Entry 4CNM (X-ray diffraction, 1.75 A resolution); this record covers chain A.

[Chain A]
Protein: Trophoblast glycoprotein
From: Homo sapiens
Notes: fragment: extracellular domain, residues 60-345
UniProtKB: Q13641 (TPBG_HUMAN); numbering as in UniProt (aligned over 60-345)
Amino-acid sequence (299 residues; each row starts with the number of its first residue):
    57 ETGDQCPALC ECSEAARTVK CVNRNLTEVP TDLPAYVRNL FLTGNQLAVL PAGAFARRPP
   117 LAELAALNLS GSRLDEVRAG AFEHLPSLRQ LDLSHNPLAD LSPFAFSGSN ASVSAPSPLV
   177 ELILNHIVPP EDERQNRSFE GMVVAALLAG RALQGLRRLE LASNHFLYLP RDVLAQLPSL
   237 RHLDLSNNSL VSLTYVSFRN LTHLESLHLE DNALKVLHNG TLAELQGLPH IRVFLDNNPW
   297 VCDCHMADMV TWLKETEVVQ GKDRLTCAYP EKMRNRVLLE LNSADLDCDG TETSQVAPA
Disordered / not traced: 167-171, 345-355
Construct notes: expression tag (57-59, 346-355)
Disulfides: C62-C68, C66-C77, C298-C323, C300-C344
Covalent attachments: N-acetylglucosamine (NAG) linked to N81, N124, N243, N256, N275
Swiss-Prot annotation at these positions:
  - glycosylation (N-linked (GlcNAc...) asparagine): N81, N124, N275
  - mutagenesis: K76 (K76A: Strongly reduces Wnt inhibitory function), F97 (F97T: Strongly reduces Wnt inhibitory function), N124 (N124Q: Impaired trafficking to the cell surface), R214 (R214E: Impaired trafficking to the cell surface), Y325 (Y325A: Reduces Wnt inhibitory function)
Reported in the primary citation:
  - conformationally variable residues (order/disorder transition): P185 to S194
  - post-translational modification sites: N81, N124, N243, N256, N275
  - contacts within the chain: K76-F97, F97-N124
  - mutagenesis - N124Q, R214E: abolished expression
  - mutagenesis - N124Q: decreased localization
  - mutagenesis - T74V: unchanged signaling
  - mutagenesis - Y325A: abolished signaling in response to Wnt3a
  - mutagenesis - Y325A: unchanged expression
  - mutagenesis - F97T, N124Q: decreased signaling in response to Wnt-inhibitory function
  - mutagenesis - K76A: decreased signaling in response to Wnt signaling
  - mutagenesis - N95A: unchanged signaling in response to Wnt-inhibitory function

[In short]
N-acetylglucosamine is covalently linked to N81, N124, N243, N256 and N275. UniProt lists 5 mutagenesis sites.
The paper reports that N124Q and R214E abolish expression; modification sites N81, N124 and N243 among others;
7 substitutions were tested in all.
Chain A is Trophoblast glycoprotein (Homo sapiens); the structure, Crystal structure of human 5T4
(Wnt-activated inhibitory factor 1, Trophoblast glycoprotein), was determined by X-ray diffraction, deposited
together with 4CNC.
